Entry 7WSH (electron microscopy, 2.89 A resolution); this record covers chains A and B.

== Chain A ==
Molecule: Angiotensin-converting enzyme
Notes: EC 3.4.-.-
UniProt: A0A6J2EID0 (A0A6J2EID0_ZALCA); residues 1-806 here = UniProt positions 1-806
Sequence (806 residues; row label = number of the first residue in the row):
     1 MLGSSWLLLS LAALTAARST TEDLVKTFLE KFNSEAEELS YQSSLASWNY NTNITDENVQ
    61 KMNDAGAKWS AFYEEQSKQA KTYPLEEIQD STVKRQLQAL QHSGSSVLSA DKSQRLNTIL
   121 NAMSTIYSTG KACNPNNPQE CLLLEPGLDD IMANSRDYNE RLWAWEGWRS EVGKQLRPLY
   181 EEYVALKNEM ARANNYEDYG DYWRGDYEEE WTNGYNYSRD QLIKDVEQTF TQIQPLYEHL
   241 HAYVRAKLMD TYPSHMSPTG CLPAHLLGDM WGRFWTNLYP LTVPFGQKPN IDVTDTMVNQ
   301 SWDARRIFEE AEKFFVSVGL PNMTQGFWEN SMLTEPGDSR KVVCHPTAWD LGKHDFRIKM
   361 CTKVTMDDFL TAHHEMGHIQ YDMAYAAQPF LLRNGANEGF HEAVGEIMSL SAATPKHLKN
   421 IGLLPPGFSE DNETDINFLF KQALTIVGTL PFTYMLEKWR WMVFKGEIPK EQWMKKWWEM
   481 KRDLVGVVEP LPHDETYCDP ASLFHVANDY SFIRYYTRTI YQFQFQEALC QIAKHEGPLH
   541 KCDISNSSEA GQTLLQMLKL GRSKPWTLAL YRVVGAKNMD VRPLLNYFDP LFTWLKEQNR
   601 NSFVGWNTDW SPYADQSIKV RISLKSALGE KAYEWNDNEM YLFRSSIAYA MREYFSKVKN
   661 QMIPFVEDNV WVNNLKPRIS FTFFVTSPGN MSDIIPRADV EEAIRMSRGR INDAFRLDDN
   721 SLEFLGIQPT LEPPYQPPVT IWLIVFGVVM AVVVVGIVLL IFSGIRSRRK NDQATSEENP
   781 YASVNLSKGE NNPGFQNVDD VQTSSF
Disordered / not traced: 1-17, 616-806
Differences from the reference sequence: conflict Met-256 (Ile in A0A6J2EID0), Glu-329 (Asp in A0A6J2EID0), Ala-387 (Thr in A0A6J2EID0), Asn-420 (Thr in A0A6J2EID0)
Disulfides: Cys-133/Cys-141, Cys-344/Cys-361, Cys-530/Cys-542
Bound ions: Zn2+: His-374, His-378, Glu-402

== Chain B ==
Molecule: Spike protein S1
Source organism: Severe acute respiratory syndrome coronavirus 2
UniProt: P0DTC2 (SPIKE_SARS2); residue numbers follow UniProt; this construct covers 333-527
Sequence (195 residues; row label = number of the first residue in the row):
   333 TNLCPFGEVF NATRFASVYA WNRKRISNCV ADYSVLYNSA SFSTFKCYGV SPTKLNDLCF
   393 TNVYADSFVI RGDEVRQIAP GQTGKIADYN YKLPDDFTGC VIAWNSNNLD SKVGGNYNYL
   453 YRLFRKSNLK PFERDISTEI YQAGSTPCNG VEGFNCYFPL QSYGFQPTNG VGYQPYRVVV
   513 LSFELLHAPA TVCGP
UniProt features mapped onto this chain:
  - region: Arg-403 to Asp-405 (Integrin-binding motif), Asn-448 to Phe-456 (Immunodominant HLA epitope recognized by the CD8+)
  - glycosylation: Asn-343 (N-linked (GlcNAc...) (complex) asparagine)
  - natural variant: Gly-339 (G339D: In strain: Omicron/BA.1, Omicron/BA.2 and 4 more; G339H: In strain: Omicron/BA.2.75, Omicron/XBB.1.5 and 1 more), Arg-346 (R346K: In strain: Mu/B.1.621; R346T: In strain: Omicron/BQ.1.1, Omicron/XBB.1.5 and 1 more), Leu-368 (L368I: In strain: Omicron/XBB.1.5, Omicron/EG.5.1), Ser-371 (S371F: In strain: Omicron/BA.2, Omicron/BA.2.12.1 and 6 more; S371L: In strain: Omicron/BA.1), Ser-373 (S373P: In strain: Omicron/BA.1, Omicron/BA.2 and 7 more), Ser-375 (S375F: In strain: Omicron/BA.1, Omicron/BA.2 and 7 more), Thr-376 (T376A: In strain: Omicron/BA.2, Omicron/BA.2.12.1 and 5 more), Asp-405 (D405N: In strain: Omicron/BA.2, Omicron/BA.2.12.1 and 6 more), Arg-408 (R408S: In strain: Omicron/BA.2, Omicron/BA.2.12.1 and 6 more), Lys-417 (K417N: In strain: Beta/B.1.351, Omicron/BA.1 and 8 more; K417T: In strain: Gamma/P.1), Asn-440 (N440K: In strain: Omicron/BA.1, Omicron/BA.2 and 7 more), Lys-444 (K444T: In strain: Omicron/BQ.1.1), 16 further natural variant entries in UniProt
  - mutagenesis: Asn-343 (N343Q: Reduced viral infectivity), Leu-452 (L452R: Increased resistance to neutralizing antibodies. Decreases HLA binding to NF9 epitope. Increased binding affinity to human ACE2), Tyr-453 (Y453F: Decreased HLA binding to NF9 epitope. Increased binding affinity to human ACE2), Ala-475 (A475V: Increased resistance to neutralizing antibodies), Val-483 (V483A: Increased resistance to neutralizing antibodies), Glu-484 (E484D: Increased replication in human TMEM106B overexpressing cells), Phe-490 (F490L: Increased resistance to neutralizing antibodies and human covalescent sera neutralization), Gln-493 (Q493N: Reduced host ACE2-binding affinity in vitro; Q493Y: Reduced host ACE2-binding affinity in vitro), Asn-501 (N501T: Reduced host ACE2-binding affinity in vitro; N501Y: Increased binding affinity to human ACE2), His-519 (H519P: Increased resistance to human covalescent sera neutralization)
Disulfides: Cys-336/Cys-361, Cys-379/Cys-432, Cys-391/Cys-525, Cys-480/Cys-488
Covalently attached groups: N-acetylglucosamine (NAG) linked to Asn-343
What the authors report for this chain:
  - conformationally variable residues: Phe-486

== Chain A / chain B interface ==
Contacting residue pairs (39):
  Arg-18(A) / Ser-477(B)
  Leu-24(A) / Ala-475(B)
  Leu-24(A) / Gly-476(B)
  Thr-27(A) / Phe-456(B)
  Thr-27(A) / Tyr-473(B)
  Thr-27(A) / Tyr-489(B)
  Phe-28(A) / Tyr-489(B)
  Glu-30(A) / Lys-417(B)
  Glu-30(A) / Leu-455(B)
  Glu-30(A) / Phe-456(B)
  Lys-31(A) / Phe-456(B)
  Lys-31(A) / Tyr-489(B)
  Ser-34(A) / Tyr-453(B)
  Ser-34(A) / Leu-455(B)
  Ser-34(A) / Gln-493(B)
  Glu-35(A) / Gln-493(B)
  Glu-38(A) / Tyr-449(B)  hydrogen bond
  Glu-38(A) / Gly-496(B)
  Glu-38(A) / Gln-498(B)  hydrogen bond
  Tyr-41(A) / Gln-498(B)
  Tyr-41(A) / Thr-500(B)  hydrogen bond
  Tyr-41(A) / Asn-501(B)  hydrogen bond
  Gln-42(A) / Gly-446(B)
  Gln-42(A) / Tyr-449(B)  hydrogen bond
  Gln-42(A) / Gln-498(B)
  Gln-79(A) / Phe-486(B)
  Tyr-83(A) / Asn-487(B)  hydrogen bond
  Tyr-83(A) / Tyr-489(B)
  Asn-330(A) / Thr-500(B)
  Lys-353(A) / Gly-496(B)
  Lys-353(A) / Asn-501(B)
  Lys-353(A) / Gly-502(B)  hydrogen bond (backbone-backbone)
  Lys-353(A) / Tyr-505(B)
  His-354(A) / Asp-405(B)  salt bridge
  His-354(A) / Gly-502(B)
  His-354(A) / Tyr-505(B)
  Asp-355(A) / Thr-500(B)
  Arg-357(A) / Thr-500(B)  hydrogen bond
  Arg-393(A) / Tyr-505(B)
Also at the interface, not in a pair above, chain A (22 interface residues in all): Ser-19, Glu-37, Leu-45
Also at the interface, not in a pair above, chain B (22 interface residues in all): Gly-504
Interface features reported in the paper:
  - specific contacts: Glu-38(A)/Tyr-449(B) (hydrogen bond), Glu-38(A)/Gln-498(B) (hydrogen bond), Tyr-41(A)/Thr-500(B) (hydrogen bond), Gln-42(A)/Tyr-449(B) (hydrogen bond), Tyr-83(A)/Asn-487(B) (hydrogen bond), Lys-353(A)/Gly-502(B) (hydrogen bond), His-354(A)/Asp-405(B)
  - interface residues, chain A: Arg-18(A)
  - interface residues, chain B: Asp-405(B), Ser-477(B), Gly-504(B)

== In short ==
Chain A and chain B each contribute 22 residues to their interface, with 8 hydrogen bonds and 1 salt bridge.
Among the polar pairs are His-354(A)/Asp-405(B), Glu-38(A)/Tyr-449(B) and Glu-38(A)/Gln-498(B). The authors
report hydrogen bonds between Glu-38(A) and Tyr-449(B), Glu-38(A) and Gln-498(B) and Tyr-41(A) and Thr-500(B)
among others; a contact between His-354(A) and Asp-405(B). From the paper: interface residues Arg-18(A) and
Asp-405(B) among others; conformational variability at Phe-486(B).
Here chain A is Angiotensin-converting enzyme and chain B is Spike protein S1 (Severe acute respiratory
syndrome coronavirus 2). Entry 7WSH (Cryo-EM structure of SARS-CoV-2 spike receptor-binding domain in complex
with sea lion ACE2) was determined by electron microscopy (same publication as 7WSG, 7WSE and 7WSF).
